3VEF - chains A and C of the 3 polymer chains in the assembly; structure by X-ray diffraction, 2.64 A resolution.

== Chain A (and C) ==
Molecule: DypB
Source organism: Rhodococcus jostii
Notes: EC 1.11.1.-; chain C of this document is another copy of the same molecule, construct and numbering; everything in this record applies to it too
Reference sequence: Q0SE24 (Q0SE24_RHOSR); numbering as in UniProt (aligned over 1-350)
Amino-acid sequence (353 residues; numbered -2 to 350; the number before each row is that of its first residue; numbers below 1 keep their minus sign (Gly-2 is residue -2)):
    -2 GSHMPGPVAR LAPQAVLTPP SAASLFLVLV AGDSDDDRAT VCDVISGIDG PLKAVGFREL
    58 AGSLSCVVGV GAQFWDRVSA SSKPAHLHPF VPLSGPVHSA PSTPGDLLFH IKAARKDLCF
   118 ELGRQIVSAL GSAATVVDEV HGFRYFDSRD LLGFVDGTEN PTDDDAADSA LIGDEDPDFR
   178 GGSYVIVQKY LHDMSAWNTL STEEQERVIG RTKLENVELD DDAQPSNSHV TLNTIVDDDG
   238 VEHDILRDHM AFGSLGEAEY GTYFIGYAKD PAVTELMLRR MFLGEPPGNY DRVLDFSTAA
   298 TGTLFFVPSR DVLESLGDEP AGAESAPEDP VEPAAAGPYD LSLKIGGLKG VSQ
Disordered / not traced: -2 to 5, 314-350
Differences from the reference sequence: expression tag (-2 to 0); engineered mutation His246 (Asn in Q0SE24)
Metal / ion sites: heme Fe near His226 (its only coordinating residue here)
Ligand contacts: heme (HEM): Asp147, Leu149, Phe151, Val152, Asp153, Gly154, Thr155, Glu156, Gln185, Tyr187, His189, Ile206, Arg208, Asn213, Glu215, His226, Val227, Asn230, Thr231, Ile242, Arg244, Thr259, Phe261, Thr271, Met274, Leu275, Met278, Val290, Ser294
What the authors report for this chain:
  - mutagenesis - N246H: abolished catalytic activity
  - conformationally variable residues (side-chain flip): Asp153, Arg244, His246
  - contacts within the chain: Asp153-His246 (hydrogen bond)
  - catalytic residues: Arg244

== Chain A / chain C interface ==
Contacting residue pairs - 30 pairs, chain A then chain C:
  Ala6(A) with Asp160(C)
  Arg7(A) with Pro16(C); Pro17(C); Thr159(C), hydrogen bond (backbone-side chain); Asp160(C), hydrogen bond (backbone-side chain)
  Ala9(A) with Asp160(C)
  Lys50(A) with Thr155(C); Asn157(C), hydrogen bond (side chain-backbone); Pro158(C); Thr159(C)
  Ala51(A) with Thr155(C); Arg208(C); Asn213(C), hydrogen bond (backbone-side chain)
  Phe54(A) with Ser145(C), hydrogen bond (backbone-side chain); Asp153(C); Gly154(C); Thr155(C)
  Arg55(A) with Arg141(C), hydrogen bond (backbone-side chain); Asp144(C), salt bridge; Ser145(C); Arg146(C); Val152(C); Leu211(C)
  Glu56(A) with Arg141(C)
  Leu57(A) with Pro17(C); Arg141(C)
  Glu118(A) with Glu212(C)
  Arg121(A) with Glu212(C), salt bridge
  Gln122(A) with Glu212(C); Val214(C)
Interface residues without a listed pair, chain A (16 interface residues in all): Leu8, Asp46, Gly47, Arg307
Interface residues without a listed pair, chain C (22 interface residues in all): Ser18, Ala19, Glu156

== In short ==
The interface between chain A and chain C involves 16 residues on one side and 22 on the other, with 6
hydrogen bonds and 2 salt bridges. Among the polar pairs are Arg55(A)-Asp144(C), Arg121(A)-Glu212(C) and
Arg7(A)-Thr159(C). Chain A binds heme. The paper reports the catalytic residue Arg244(A); N246H of chain A
abolishes catalytic activity.
Both chains are DypB (Rhodococcus jostii). Entry 3VEF (Rhodococcus jostii RHA1 DypB N246H variant in complex
with heme) was determined by X-ray diffraction, deposited together with 3VEC, 3VED, 3VEE and 3VEG.
